Entry 7E8E (electron microscopy, 3.90 A resolution); this record covers chains C and K of the 12 polymer chains in the assembly.

Chain C:
Name: Potassium voltage-gated channel subfamily D member 2
Organism: Homo sapiens
UniProtKB: Q9NZV8 (KCND2_HUMAN); residue numbers follow UniProt; this construct covers 2-495
Chain sequence (494 residues; each row starts with the number of its first residue):
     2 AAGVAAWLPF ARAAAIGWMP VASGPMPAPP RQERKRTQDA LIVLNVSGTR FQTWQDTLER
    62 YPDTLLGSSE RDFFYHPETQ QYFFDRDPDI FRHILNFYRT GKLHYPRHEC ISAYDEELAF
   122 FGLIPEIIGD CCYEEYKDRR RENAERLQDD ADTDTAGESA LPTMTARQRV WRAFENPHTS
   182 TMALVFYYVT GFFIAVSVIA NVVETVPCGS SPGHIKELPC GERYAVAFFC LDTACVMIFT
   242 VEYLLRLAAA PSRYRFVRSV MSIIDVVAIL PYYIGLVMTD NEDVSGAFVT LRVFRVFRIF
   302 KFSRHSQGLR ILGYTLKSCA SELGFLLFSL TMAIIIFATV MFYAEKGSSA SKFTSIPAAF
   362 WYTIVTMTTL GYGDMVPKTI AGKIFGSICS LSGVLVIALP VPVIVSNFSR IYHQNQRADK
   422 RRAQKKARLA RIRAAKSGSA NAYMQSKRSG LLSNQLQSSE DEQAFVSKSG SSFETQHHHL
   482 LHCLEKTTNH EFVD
Not modelled in the structure: 158-166, 220-223, 451-471
Construct notes: conflict Ser450 (Asn in Q9NZV8)
Curated features (UniProtKB/Swiss-Prot):
  - region: Ala2 to Met20 (Interaction with KCNIP1, KCNIP2, and other family members), Glu71 to Asp90 (Interaction with KCNIP1), Gln308 to Ala321 (S4-S5 linker), Phe474 to Thr489 (Required for dendritic targeting)
  - motif: Thr370 to Asp375 (Selectivity filter)
  - binding site (Zn(2+)): His105, Cys111, Cys132, Cys133
  - binding site (K(+)): Thr370, Leu371, Gly372, Tyr373
  - modified residue: Thr38 (Phosphothreonine), Ser438 (Phosphoserine)
  - natural variant: Val404 (V404M: Found in a family with atypical autism and severe epilepsy)
  - mutagenesis: Gly309 (G309A: Increases peak current amplitude and causes a negative shift in the voltage-dependence of activation), Arg311 (R311A: No effect on peak current amplitude, but causes a positive shift in the voltage-dependence of activation. May increase the affinity for the closed-inactivated state of the channel), Ile312 (I312A: Increases peak current amplitude and causes a positive shift in the voltage-dependence of activation), Leu313 (L313A: Causes a positive shift in the voltage-dependence of activation. May decrease the affinity for the closed-inactivated state of the channel), Gly314 (G314A: Loss of channel activity), Tyr315 (Y315A: Increases peak current amplitude but has a minor effect on the voltage-dependence of activation), Thr316 (T316A: Increases peak current amplitude and causes a positive shift in the voltage-dependence of activation), Leu317 (L317A: Increases peak current amplitude and causes a positive shift in the voltage-dependence of activation), Lys318 (K318A: Increases peak current amplitude and causes a positive shift in the voltage-dependence of activation), Ser319 (S319A: May impair protein folding), Cys320 (C320A: Increases peak current amplitude and causes a positive shift in the voltage-dependence of activation ...), Ser322 (S322A: Increases peak current amplitude and causes a positive shift in the voltage-dependence of activation. May increase the affinity for the closed-inactivated state of the channel), 16 further mutagenesis entries in UniProt

Chain K:
Name: Dipeptidyl aminopeptidase-like protein 6
Organism: Homo sapiens
UniProtKB: P42658 (DPP6_HUMAN); residues 32-58 here correspond to UniProt positions 94-120 (UniProt number = residue number + 62)
Chain sequence (31 residues; each row starts with the number of its first residue):
    28 AAAAKGIAIA LLVILVICSL IVTSVILLTP A
Construct notes: expression tag (28-31)

How chain C and chain K interact:
Residue-residue contacts - 11 pairs, chain C then chain K:
  Thr182(C) - Ile34(K)
  Val186(C) - Ile34(K)  hydrophobic
  Val186(C) - Leu38(K)  hydrophobic
  Val186(C) - Ile41(K)  hydrophobic
  Tyr189(C) - Leu38(K)  hydrophobic
  Val190(C) - Leu42(K)  hydrophobic
  Phe193(C) - Leu42(K)  hydrophobic
  Phe194(C) - Leu42(K)  hydrophobic
  Phe194(C) - Cys45(K)  hydrophobic
  Ala228(C) - Ile53(K)  hydrophobic
  Cys231(C) - Ile53(K)  hydrophobic
Interface residues without a listed pair, chain C (11 interface residues in all): Leu185, Leu232, Ala235
Interface residues without a listed pair, chain K (7 interface residues in all): Val49

Summary:
The interface between chain C and chain K involves 11 residues on one side and 7 on the other. UniProt lists 4
Zn2+-binding residues, 4 K+-binding residues and 29 mutagenesis sites on chain C.
Chain C is Potassium voltage-gated channel subfamily D member 2 and chain K is Dipeptidyl aminopeptidase-like
protein 6, both from Homo sapiens; the structure, CryoEM structure of human Kv4.2-DPP6S-KChIP1 complex,
transmembrane and intracellular region, was determined by electron microscopy (same publication as 7E83, 7E84
and 7F3F).
